PDB entry 3M5H | X-ray diffraction, 2.70 A resolution | chains A and E of the 6 polymer chains in the assembly

[Chain A (and E)]
Name: Hemagglutinin
From: Influenza A virus
Notes: fragment: Hemagglutinin HA1; chain E of this document is another copy of the same molecule, construct and numbering; everything in this record applies to it too
UniProt: B7NY59 (B7NY59_9INFA); the construct lacks a stretch of the UniProt sequence and is renumbered around it, so the offset changes along the chain: 10-142 = UniProt 14-146; 144-158 = UniProt 147-161; 159-220 = UniProt 164-225; 229-261 = UniProt 226-258; 2 more segments
Chain sequence (317 residues; row label = number of the first residue in the row; note: 10 numbers in that range are skipped by the numbering (no residue carries them; nothing is unmodelled there); a row labelled like 158A-158B holds insertion residues (158A, then the next letters in order)):
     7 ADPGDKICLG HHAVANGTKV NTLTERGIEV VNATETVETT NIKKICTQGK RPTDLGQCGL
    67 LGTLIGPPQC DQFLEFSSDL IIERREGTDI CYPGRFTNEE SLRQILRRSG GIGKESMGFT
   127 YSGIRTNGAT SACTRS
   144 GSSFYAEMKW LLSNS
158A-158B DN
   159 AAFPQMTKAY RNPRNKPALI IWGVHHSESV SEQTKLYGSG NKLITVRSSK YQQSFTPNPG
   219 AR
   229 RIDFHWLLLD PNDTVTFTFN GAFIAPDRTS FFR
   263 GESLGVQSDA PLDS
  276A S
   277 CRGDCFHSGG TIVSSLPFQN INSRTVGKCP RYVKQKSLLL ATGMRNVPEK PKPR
Disordered / not traced: 7-9, 327-330 (chain E: 7-9, 326-330)
Sequence notes: expression tag (7-9)
Disulfides: Cys52-Cys277, Cys64-Cys76, Cys97-Cys139, Cys281-Cys305
Covalent attachments: N-acetylglucosamine (NAG) linked to Asn38
Reported in the primary citation:
  - binding site for N-acetyl-alpha-neuraminic acid: Tyr98, Trp153, His183 (by similarity / conservation)
  - conformationally variable residues (side-chain flip): Arg220
  - binding site for beta-D-galactopyranose: Lys193, Arg220

[Chain A / chain E interface]
Contacting residue pairs (9):
  Asn216(A) - Ser212(E)  hydrogen bond (side chain-backbone)
  Pro217(A) - Leu201(E)
  Pro217(A) - Ser212(E)
  Gly218(A) - Thr203(E)
  Gly218(A) - Ser212(E)
  Ala219(A) - Arg205(E)
  Ala219(A) - Gln210(E)
  Arg220(A) - Gln210(E)
  Arg229(A) - Gln210(E)
Other interface residues (no listed pair), chain A (9 interface residues in all): Pro99, Arg101, Glu186
Other interface residues (no listed pair), chain E (7 interface residues in all): Gln211, Thr214

[Overview]
Chain A and chain E form an interface of 9 and 7 residues respectively; the contacts include 1 hydrogen bond.
The hydrogen-bonded pair is Asn216(A)-Ser212(E). Covalently linked N-acetylglucosamine: at Asn38(A). From the
paper: a binding site for N-acetyl-alpha-neuraminic acid at Tyr98(A), Trp153(A) and His183(A); a binding site
for beta-D-galactopyranose at Lys193(A) and Arg220(A).
Both chains are Hemagglutinin (Influenza A virus). Entry 3M5H (Crystal structure of a H7 influenza virus
hemagglutinin complexed with 3SLN) was determined by X-ray diffraction together with 3M5G, 3M5I and 3M5J from
the same study.
